3SPZ - chains A and T of the 3 polymer chains in the assembly; structure by X-ray diffraction, 2.43 A resolution.

[Chain A]
Name: DNA polymerase
From: Enterobacteria phage RB69
Notes: EC 2.7.7.7
UniProt: Q38087 (DPOL_BPR69); numbering as in UniProt (aligned over 1-903)
Amino-acid sequence (903 residues; numbered 1 to 903; the number before each row is that of its first residue):
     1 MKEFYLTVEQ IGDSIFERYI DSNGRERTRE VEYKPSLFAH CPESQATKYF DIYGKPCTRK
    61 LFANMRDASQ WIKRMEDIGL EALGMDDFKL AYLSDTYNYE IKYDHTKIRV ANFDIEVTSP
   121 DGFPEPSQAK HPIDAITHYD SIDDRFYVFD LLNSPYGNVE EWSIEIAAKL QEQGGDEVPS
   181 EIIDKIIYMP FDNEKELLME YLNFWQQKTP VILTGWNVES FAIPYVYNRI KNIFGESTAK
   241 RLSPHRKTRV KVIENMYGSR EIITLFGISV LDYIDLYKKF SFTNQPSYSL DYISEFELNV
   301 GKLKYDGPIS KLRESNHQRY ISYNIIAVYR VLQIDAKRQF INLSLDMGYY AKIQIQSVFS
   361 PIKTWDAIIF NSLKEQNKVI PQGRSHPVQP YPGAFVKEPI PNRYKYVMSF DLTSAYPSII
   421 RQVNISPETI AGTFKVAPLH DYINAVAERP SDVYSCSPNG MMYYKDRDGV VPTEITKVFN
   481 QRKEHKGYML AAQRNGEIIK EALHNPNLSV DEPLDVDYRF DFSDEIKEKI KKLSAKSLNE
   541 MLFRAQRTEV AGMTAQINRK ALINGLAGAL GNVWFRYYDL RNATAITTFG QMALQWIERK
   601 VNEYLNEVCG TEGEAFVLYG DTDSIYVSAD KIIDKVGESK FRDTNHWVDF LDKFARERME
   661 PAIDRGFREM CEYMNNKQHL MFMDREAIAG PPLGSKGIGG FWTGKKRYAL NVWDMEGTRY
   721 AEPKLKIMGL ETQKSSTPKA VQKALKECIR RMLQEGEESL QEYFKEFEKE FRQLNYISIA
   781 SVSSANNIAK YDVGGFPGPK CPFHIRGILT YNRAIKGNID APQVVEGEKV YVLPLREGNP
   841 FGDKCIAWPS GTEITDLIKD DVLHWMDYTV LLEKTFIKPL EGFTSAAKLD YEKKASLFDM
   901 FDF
Differences from the reference sequence: engineered mutation Ala222 (Asp in Q38087), Ala327 (Asp in Q38087), Ala415 (Leu in Q38087), Ala561 (Leu in Q38087), Gly565 (Ser in Q38087), Ala567 (Tyr in Q38087)
Swiss-Prot annotation at these positions:
  - region: Thr248 to Thr264 (Beta hairpin), Lys705 to Tyr708 (Binding of DNA in B-conformation), Leu897 to Phe903 (Interaction with the polymerase clamp)
  - binding site (Mg(2+)): Asp114, Glu116, Asp411, Leu412, Asp623
  - binding site (substrate): Ser414, Tyr416, Arg482, Lys560
  - site: Asp621 (Optimization of metal coordination by the polymerase active site), Lys706 (Optimization of metal coordination by the polymerase active site), Asp714 (Essential for viral replication)
  - mutagenesis: Asp621 (D621A: Drastic decrease in the efficiency of incorporation of dGMP), Lys706 (K706A: Almost complete loss of polymerase activity), Asp714 (D714A: Complete loss of viral replication)
Bound ions: Ca2+ site 1 near Glu116 (its only coordinating residue here); Ca2+ site 2: Asp411, Leu412, Asp623 (together with UPC); Ca2+ site 3: Asp411, Asp623 (together with UPC) (shared with 1 residue of chain P); Ca2+ site 4: Asn505, Asn507, Lys531
Ligand contacts: UPC (2'-deoxy-5'-O-[(R)-hydroxy{[(R)-hydroxy(phosphonooxy)phosphoryl]methyl}phosphoryl]uridine): Asp411, Leu412, Thr413, Ser414, Ala415, Tyr416, Pro417, Arg482, Lys486, Lys560, Asn564, Thr622, Asp623

[Chain T]
Molecule: 16-nt DNA strand
Sequence (16 nucleotides; numbered 3 to 18; the number before each row is that of its first residue):
     3 GAGTAAGCAG TCCGCG

[How chain A and chain T interact]
Contacting residue pairs (37):
  Ser360(A) - DG3(T)  phosphate contact
  Ser360(A) - DA4(T)  hydrogen bond to the phosphate
  Pro361(A) - DA4(T)  phosphate contact
  Ile362(A) - DG3(T)  sugar contact
  Ile362(A) - DA4(T)  hydrogen bond to the phosphate
  Tyr391(A) - DG5(T)  phosphate contact
  Tyr391(A) - DT6(T)  sugar contact
  Pro392(A) - DT6(T)  phosphate contact
  Pro392(A) - DA7(T)  phosphate contact
  Gly393(A) - DT6(T)  hydrogen bond to the phosphate
  Gly393(A) - DA7(T)  hydrogen bond to the phosphate
  Ala394(A) - DA7(T)  sugar contact
  Val396(A) - DA8(T)  phosphate contact
  Asn564(A) - DA4(T)  base contact
  Gly565(A) - DA4(T)  sugar contact
  Gly568(A) - DA4(T)  sugar contact
  Gly568(A) - DG5(T)  sugar contact
  Ala569(A) - DA4(T)  sugar contact
  Gly571(A) - DG5(T)  sugar contact
  Asn572(A) - DA4(T)  hydrogen bond to the phosphate
  Asn572(A) - DG5(T)  hydrogen bond to the phosphate
  Trp574(A) - DG3(T)  stacking on the base
  Lys705(A) - DA8(T)  salt bridge to the phosphate
  Lys705(A) - DG9(T)  sugar contact
  Lys706(A) - DA7(T)  base contact
  Lys706(A) - DA8(T)  sugar contact
  Arg707(A) - DG9(T)  phosphate contact
  Arg707(A) - DC10(T)  salt bridge to the phosphate
  Pro799(A) - DC14(T)  phosphate contact
  Lys800(A) - DT13(T)  phosphate contact
  Lys800(A) - DC14(T)  hydrogen bond to the phosphate
  Cys801(A) - DT13(T)  sugar contact
  Phe803(A) - DG12(T)  sugar contact
  Phe803(A) - DT13(T)  phosphate contact
  Lys844(A) - DT13(T)  salt bridge to the phosphate
  Lys874(A) - DG12(T)  salt bridge to the phosphate
  Lys878(A) - DA11(T)  salt bridge to the phosphate
Also at the interface, not in a pair above, chain A (32 interface residues in all): Phe359, Lys363, Pro390, Glu398, Glu731, Gly798, Arg806

[Overview]
Chain A and chain T form an interface of 32 and 12 residues respectively; the contacts include 7 hydrogen
bonds, 5 salt bridges and 1 aromatic stacking contact. Polar pairs include Ser360(A)-DA4(T), Ile362(A)-DA4(T)
and Gly393(A)-DT6(T). Bound to chain A: compound UPC.
Chain A is DNA polymerase (Enterobacteria phage RB69) and chain T is a 16-nt DNA strand; the structure, DNA
Polymerase(L415A/L561A/S565G/Y567A) Ternary Complex with dUpCpp Opposite dA (Ca2+), was determined by X-ray
diffraction (same publication as 3S9H, 3SCX, 3SI6, 3SJJ, 3SNN, 3SPY, 3SQ0 and 3SQ1).
